Entry 4KZD (X-ray diffraction, 2.19 A resolution); this record covers chains H and R of the 3 polymer chains in the assembly.

# Chain H
Protein: BL3-6 Fab antibody, heavy chain
From: Mus musculus
Notes: antibody fragment or engineered binder
Amino-acid sequence (232 residues; row label = number of the first residue in the row):
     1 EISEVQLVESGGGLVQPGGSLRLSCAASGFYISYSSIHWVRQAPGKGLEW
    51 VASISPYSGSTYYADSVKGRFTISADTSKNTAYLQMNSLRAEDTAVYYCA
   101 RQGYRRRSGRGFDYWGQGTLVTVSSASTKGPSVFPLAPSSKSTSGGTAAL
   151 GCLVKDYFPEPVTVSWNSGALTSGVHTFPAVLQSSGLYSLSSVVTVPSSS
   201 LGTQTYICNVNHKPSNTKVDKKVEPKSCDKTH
Unresolved in the structure: 1-3, 229-232
Disulfide bonds: Cys25-Cys99, Cys152-Cys208

# Chain R
Molecule: 84-nt RNA strand
Sequence (84 nucleotides; each row starts with the number of its first residue):
     1 GGACGCGACCGAAAUGGUGAAGGACGGGUCCAGUGCGAAACACGCACUGU
    51 UGAGUAGAGUGUGAGCUCCGUAACUGGUCGCGUC
Modified positions: GDP (guanosine-5'-diphosphate) at position 1
Metal / ion sites: K+: G22, G23, G26, G27, G54, G57, G59
Small-molecule neighbours: fluorophore (1TU; 4-(3,5-difluoro-4-hydroxybenzyl)-1,2-dimethyl-1H-imidazol-5-ol): G23, G28, U29, U50, A53, G54, A58, G59
From the paper describing this entry:
  - contacts within the chain: A12-A73, A13-A72, U18-U67, A20-G65, A21-A64, G27-G28, U29-A53, U50-A53
  - K+ coordination: G22, G23, G26, G27, G54, G59
  - binding site for fluorophore: G23, G28, U29, U50, A53, A58
  - mutagenesis - G28A (4.4 +/- 0.8 uM), G28C, G28U: decreased binding to fluorophore
  - mutagenesis - G28C: abolished stability

# Interface between chain H and chain R
Residue-residue contacts - 24 pairs, chain H then chain R:
  Tyr34(H) - A38(R)  stacking on the base
  His38(H) - A40(R)  base contact
  Ser55(H) - C41(R)  base contact
  Pro56(H) - A39(R)  sugar contact
  Pro56(H) - A40(R)  phosphate contact
  Pro56(H) - C41(R)  hydrogen bond to the base
  Tyr57(H) - A38(R)  hydrogen bond to the sugar
  Tyr57(H) - A39(R)  stacking on the base
  Tyr57(H) - A42(R)  base contact
  Ser58(H) - C41(R)  hydrogen bond to the base
  Ser58(H) - A42(R)  base contact
  Ser60(H) - C41(R)  hydrogen bond to the base
  Tyr62(H) - C41(R)  sugar contact
  Gln102(H) - A40(R)  hydrogen bond to the base
  Gly103(H) - A39(R)  phosphate contact
  Tyr104(H) - A38(R)  base contact
  Tyr104(H) - A39(R)  phosphate contact
  Arg105(H) - C36(R)  salt bridge to the phosphate
  Arg105(H) - G37(R)  hydrogen bond to the base
  Arg105(H) - A39(R)  hydrogen bond to the phosphate
  Arg105(H) - A40(R)  sugar contact
  Arg106(H) - C36(R)  hydrogen bond to the phosphate
  Arg106(H) - G37(R)  salt bridge to the phosphate
  Arg110(H) - A40(R)  hydrogen bond to the sugar
Also at the interface, not in a pair above, chain H (15 interface residues in all): Ser36
Interface features reported in the paper:
  - epitope / paratope residues, chain R: G37(R)
  - interface residues, chain R: G37(R)

# Overview
15 residues of chain H and 7 residues of chain R are in contact; the contacts include 9 hydrogen bonds, 2 salt
bridges and 2 aromatic stacking contacts. Among the polar pairs are Pro56(H)-C41(R), Ser58(H)-C41(R) and
Ser60(H)-C41(R). From the paper: a binding site for fluorophore at G23(R), G28(R) and U29(R) among others;
G28A, G28C and G28U of chain R reduce binding to fluorophore.
Here chain H is BL3-6 Fab antibody, heavy chain (Mus musculus) and chain R is an 84-nt RNA strand. Entry 4KZD
(Crystal structure of an RNA aptamer in complex with fluorophore and Fab) was determined by X-ray diffraction
(same publication as 4KZE, 4Q9Q and 4Q9R).
